Entry 7N69 (electron microscopy, 14.10 A resolution (very low resolution: no residue pairs are listed; an interface is given only as per-side residue counts)); this record covers chains K and L of the 12 polymer chains in the assembly.

[Chain K]
Protein: Spike glycoprotein E1
Source organism: Eastern equine encephalitis virus (strain Florida 91-469)
UniProt: Q4QXJ7 (POLS_EEEVF); residues 1-441 here correspond to UniProt positions 802-1242 (UniProt number = residue number + 801)
Sequence (441 residues; numbered 1 to 441; the number before each row is that of its first residue):
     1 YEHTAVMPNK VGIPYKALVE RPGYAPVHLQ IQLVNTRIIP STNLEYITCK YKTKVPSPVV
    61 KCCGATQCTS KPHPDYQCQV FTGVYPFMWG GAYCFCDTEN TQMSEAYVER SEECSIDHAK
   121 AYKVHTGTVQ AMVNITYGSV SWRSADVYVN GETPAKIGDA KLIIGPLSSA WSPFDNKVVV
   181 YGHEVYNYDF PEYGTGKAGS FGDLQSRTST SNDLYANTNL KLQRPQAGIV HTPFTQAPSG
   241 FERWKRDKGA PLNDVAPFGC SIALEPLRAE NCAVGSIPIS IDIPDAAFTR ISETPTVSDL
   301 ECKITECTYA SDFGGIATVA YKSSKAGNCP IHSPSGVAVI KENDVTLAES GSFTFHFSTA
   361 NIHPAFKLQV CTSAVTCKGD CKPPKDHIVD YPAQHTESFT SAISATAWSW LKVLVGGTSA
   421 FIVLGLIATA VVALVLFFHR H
Disordered / not traced: 382-441
Disulfide bonds: Cys-49/Cys-114, Cys-62/Cys-94, Cys-63/Cys-96, Cys-68/Cys-78, Cys-260/Cys-272, Cys-302/Cys-377, Cys-307/Cys-381, Cys-329/Cys-371

[Chain L]
Protein: Spike glycoprotein E2
Source organism: Eastern equine encephalitis virus (strain Florida 91-469)
UniProt: Q4QXJ7 (POLS_EEEVF); residues 1-420 here correspond to UniProt positions 325-744 (UniProt number = residue number + 324)
Sequence (420 residues; row label = number of the first residue in the row):
     1 DLDTHFTQYK LARPYIADCP NCGHSRCDSP IAIEEVRGDA HAGVIRIQTS AMFGLKTDGV
    61 DLAYMSFMNG KTQKSIKIDN LHVRTSAPCS LVSHHGYYIL AQCPPGDTVT VGFHDGPNRH
   121 TCTVAHKVEF RPVGREKYRH PPEHGVELPC NRYTHKRADQ GHYVEMHQPG LVADHSLLSI
   181 HSAKVKITVP SGAQVKYYCK CPDVREGITS SDHTTTCTDV KQCRAYLIDN KKWVYNSGRL
   241 PRGEGDTFKG KLHVPFVPVK AKCIATLAPE PLVEHKHRTL ILHLHPDHPT LLTTRSLGSD
   301 ANPTRQWIER PTTVNFTVTG EGLEYTWGNH PPKRVWAQES GEGNPHGWPH EVVVYYYNRY
   361 PLTTIIGLCT CVAIIMVSCV TSVWLLCRTR NLCITPYKLA PNAQVPILLA LLCCIKPTRA
Disordered / not traced: 1-8, 160-253, 341-420
Disulfide bonds: Cys-19/Cys-122, Cys-89/Cys-103, Cys-150/Cys-263

[Chain K / chain L interface]
At this resolution (14 A) residue pairs are not listed: 70 residues of chain K and 68 of chain L lie at the interface.

[In short]
70 residues of chain K face 68 of chain L across their interface.
Chain K is Spike glycoprotein E1 and chain L is Spike glycoprotein E2, both from Eastern equine encephalitis
virus (strain Florida 91-469); the structure, Pre-fusion state 2 of EEEV with localized reconstruction, was
determined by electron microscopy (same publication as 7N6A).
